PDB entry 7PMM | X-ray diffraction, 3.00 A resolution | chains B and D of the 4 polymer chains in the assembly

== Chain B ==
Protein: ATP-dependent RNA helicase DbpA
Organism: Escherichia coli (strain K12)
Notes: EC 3.6.4.13
UniProtKB: P21693 (DBPA_ECOLI); residue numbers follow UniProt; this construct covers 1-457
Amino-acid sequence (459 residues; each row starts with the number of its first residue; numbers below 1 keep their minus sign (Gly-1 is residue -1)):
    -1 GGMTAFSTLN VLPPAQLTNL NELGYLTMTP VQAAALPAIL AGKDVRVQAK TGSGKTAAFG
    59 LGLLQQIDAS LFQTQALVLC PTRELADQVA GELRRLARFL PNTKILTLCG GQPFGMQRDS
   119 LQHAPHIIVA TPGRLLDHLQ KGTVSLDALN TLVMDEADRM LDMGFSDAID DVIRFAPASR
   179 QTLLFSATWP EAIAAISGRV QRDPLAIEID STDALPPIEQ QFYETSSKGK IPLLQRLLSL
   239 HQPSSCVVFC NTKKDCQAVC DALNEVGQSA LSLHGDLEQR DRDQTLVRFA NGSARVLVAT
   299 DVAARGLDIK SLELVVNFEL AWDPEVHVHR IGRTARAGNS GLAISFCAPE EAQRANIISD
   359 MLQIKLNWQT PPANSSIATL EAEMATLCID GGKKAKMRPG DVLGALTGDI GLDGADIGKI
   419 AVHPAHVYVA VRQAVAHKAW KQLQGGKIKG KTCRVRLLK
Not modelled in the structure: -1, 402-411, 432-436, 443-445, 457
Construct notes: expression tag (-1 to 0)
Swiss-Prot annotation at these positions:
  - motif: Ala3 to Ala31 (Q motif), Asp153 to Asp156 (DEAD box)
  - binding site (ATP): Ala47 to Thr54
  - mutagenesis: Lys53 (K53A: Shows accumulation of partially-assembled 45S particles), Glu154 (E154A: Shows accumulation of partially-assembled 45S particles), Arg331 (R331A: Shows accumulation of partially-assembled 45S particles. Binds rRNA normally but is severely impaired in ATPase and helicase activities ...)
Residues lining bound ligands: ADP / beryllium trifluoride: Phe4, Gly22, Tyr23, Leu24, Thr25, Met26, Thr27, Gln30, Lys48, Thr49, Gly50, Ser51, Gly52, Lys53, Thr54, Ala55, Gln86, Glu90, Glu154, Ala185, Gly304, Asp306, Lys308, Arg331, Arg334, Ala335
From the paper describing this entry:
  - binding site for RNA (45mer) containing HP92 of the 23S rRNA (chain D): Arg81, Thr129, Arg132, Arg280

== Chain D ==
Molecule: RNA (45mer) containing HP92 of the 23S rRNA
Sequence (44 nucleotides; each row starts with the number of its first residue):
     1 GGGAACCCUU CCCAAUAUGG CUGUUCGCCA UUUCGGGAAG GGUU
Glycans and other covalent adducts: phosphate ion (PO4) linked to G1

== How chain B and chain D interact ==
Contacting residue pairs - 46 pairs, chain B then chain D:
  Pro79(B) with G3(D), hydrogen bond to the sugar; A4(D), sugar contact
  Thr80(B) with G3(D), phosphate contact; A4(D), phosphate contact
  Arg81(B) with A4(D), salt bridge to the phosphate; A5(D), salt bridge to the phosphate
  Gly108(B) with A5(D), hydrogen bond to the phosphate
  Gly109(B) with G36(D), phosphate contact
  Pro111(B) with G35(D), phosphate contact; G36(D), phosphate contact
  Phe112(B) with C34(D), sugar contact; G35(D), hydrogen bond to the phosphate
  Gly113(B) with C34(D), hydrogen bond to the phosphate; G35(D), hydrogen bond to the phosphate
  Arg116(B) with C34(D), hydrogen bond to the base
  Thr129(B) with A4(D), hydrogen bond to the phosphate; A5(D), hydrogen bond to the phosphate
  Gly131(B) with A4(D), hydrogen bond to the sugar; A5(D), phosphate contact
  Arg132(B) with A5(D), hydrogen bond to the phosphate; C6(D), salt bridge to the phosphate
  Lys139(B) with C34(D), base contact
  Arg157(B) with G2(D), base contact; G3(D), hydrogen bond to the sugar
  Gly162(B) with G3(D), base contact
  Phe163(B) with G3(D), base contact; A4(D), sugar contact
  Asn249(B) with G1(D), hydrogen bond to the sugar; G2(D), sugar contact
  Thr250(B) with G1(D), hydrogen bond to the sugar; G2(D), phosphate contact
  Lys251(B) with G2(D), hydrogen bond to the phosphate; G3(D), phosphate contact
  His272(B) with G3(D), phosphate contact
  Gly273(B) with G3(D), hydrogen bond to the phosphate
  Glu276(B) with G36(D), hydrogen bond to the sugar; G37(D), phosphate contact
  Gln277(B) with G37(D), phosphate contact
  Arg280(B) with A4(D), salt bridge to the phosphate
  Thr298(B) with G2(D), hydrogen bond to the phosphate; G3(D), hydrogen bond to the phosphate
  Asp299(B) with G1(D), hydrogen bond to the base; G2(D), sugar contact
  Val300(B) with G2(D), sugar contact; G3(D), phosphate contact
  Trp320(B) with G1(D), hydrogen bond to the base
Also at the interface, not in a pair above, chain B (34 interface residues in all): Glu82, Cys107, Gln110, Pro130, Asp135, Asp160

== In short ==
Chain B and chain D form an interface of 34 and 10 residues respectively; the contacts include 20 hydrogen
bonds and 4 salt bridges. Among the polar pairs are Arg116(B)-C34(D), Asp299(B)-G1(D) and Trp320(B)-G1(D).
From the paper: a binding site for RNA (45mer) containing HP92 of the 23S rRNA (chain D) at Arg81(B),
Thr129(B) and Arg132(B) among others.
Chain B is ATP-dependent RNA helicase DbpA (Escherichia coli (strain K12)) and chain D is RNA (45mer)
containing HP92 of the 23S rRNA; the structure, DEAD-box helicase DbpA in the active conformation bound to a
ss/dsRNA junction and ADP/BeF3, was determined by X-ray diffraction, deposited together with 7PMQ and 7PLI.
